PDB entry 7CF6 | X-ray diffraction, 2.75 A resolution | chains A and D of the 4 polymer chains in the assembly

== Chain A (and D) ==
Protein: Isoaspartyl dipeptidase
Organism: Fervidobacterium islandicum
Notes: EC 3.4.19.-; chain D of this document is another copy of the same molecule, construct and numbering; everything in this record applies to it too
Reference sequence: A0A1B0VPV0 (A0A1B0VPV0_FERIS); numbering as in UniProt (aligned over 1-387)
Amino-acid sequence (391 residues; numbered -3 to 387; the number before each row is that of its first residue; numbers below 1 keep their minus sign (Met-3 is residue -3)):
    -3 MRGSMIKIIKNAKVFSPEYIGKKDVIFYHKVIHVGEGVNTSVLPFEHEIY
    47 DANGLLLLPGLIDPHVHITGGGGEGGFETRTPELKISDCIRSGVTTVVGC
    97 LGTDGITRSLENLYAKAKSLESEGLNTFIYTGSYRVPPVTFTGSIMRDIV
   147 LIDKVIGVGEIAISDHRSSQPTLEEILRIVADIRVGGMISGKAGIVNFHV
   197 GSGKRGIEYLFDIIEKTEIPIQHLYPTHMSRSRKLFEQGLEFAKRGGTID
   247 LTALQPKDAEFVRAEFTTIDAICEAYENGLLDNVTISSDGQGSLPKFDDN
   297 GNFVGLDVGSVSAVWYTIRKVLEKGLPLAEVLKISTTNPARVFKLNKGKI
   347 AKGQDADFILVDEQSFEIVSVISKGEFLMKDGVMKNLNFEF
Disordered / not traced: 255-260, 387 (chain D: -3 to 0, 35-42, 253-260, 387)
Differences from the reference sequence: initiating methionine (-3); expression tag (-2 to 0)
Bound ions: Zn2+ site 1: His61, His63, Glu156; Zn2+ site 2: Glu156, His195
Ligand contacts: FWO ((2S)-2-[[(3S)-3-azanyl-4-oxidanyl-4-oxidanylidene-butanoyl]amino]-4-methyl-pentanoic acid): His63, Gly67, Gly68, Glu70, Gly98, Thr99, Tyr130, Glu156, Arg163, His195, His224, Arg227, Asp285, Gly288, Ser289, Leu290, Pro291
From the paper describing this entry:
  - Zn2+ coordination: His61, His63, Glu156, His195, His224, Asp285
  - conformationally variable residues (side-chain flip): Gly68, Glu70, Tyr130, Arg163, Arg227, Ser289
  - binding site for FWO: Gly68, Thr99, Tyr130, Arg163, Arg227, Ser289
  - catalytic residues: Tyr130 (citing earlier work)
  - catalytic residues: Glu70, Glu156 (proposed by the authors, not directly observed)
  - specificity-determining residues: Thr99, Ser289 (proposed by the authors, not directly observed)

== How chain A and chain D interact ==
Contacting residue pairs (40; chain A residue first):
  Met142(A) - Ile102(D)  hydrophobic
  Met142(A) - Arg131(D)
  Val146(A) - Ile102(D)  hydrophobic
  Glu170(A) - Thr168(D)
  Arg174(A) - Val132(D)  hydrogen bond (side chain-backbone)
  Arg174(A) - Pro133(D)
  Arg174(A) - Ser165(D)  hydrogen bond (side chain-backbone)
  Arg174(A) - Gln166(D)  hydrogen bond (side chain-backbone)
  Arg174(A) - Pro167(D)
  Arg174(A) - Glu171(D)  salt bridge
  Ala177(A) - Ser164(D)
  Ala177(A) - Ser165(D)
  Asp178(A) - Arg131(D)  salt bridge
  Arg180(A) - His162(D)  hydrogen bond
  Arg180(A) - Gly297(D)  hydrogen bond (side chain-backbone)
  Val181(A) - Thr99(D)
  Val181(A) - Arg163(D)
  Met184(A) - Gly69(D)
  Met184(A) - Glu70(D)
  Met184(A) - Gly71(D)
  Met184(A) - Gly72(D)  hydrogen bond (backbone-backbone)
  Met184(A) - Arg163(D)
  Met184(A) - Phe293(D)  hydrophobic
  Ile185(A) - Gly69(D)
  Ile185(A) - Gly72(D)
  Ile185(A) - Phe73(D)
  Ile185(A) - Asp100(D)
  Ser186(A) - Phe73(D)
  Lys212(A) - Arg201(D)  hydrogen bond (backbone-side chain)
  Thr213(A) - Gln166(D)
  Glu214(A) - Ser160(D)
  Glu214(A) - Asp161(D)  hydrogen bond (side chain-backbone)
  Glu214(A) - His162(D)
  Glu214(A) - Gln166(D)
  Glu214(A) - Arg201(D)  salt bridge
  Pro216(A) - Asn296(D)
  Pro216(A) - Gly297(D)
  Gln218(A) - Asn296(D)
  Gln218(A) - Asn298(D)
  Lys340(A) - Asn298(D)  hydrogen bond
Also at the interface, not in a pair above, chain A (22 interface residues in all): Arg143, Leu173, Gly187, Ile215, Ile217
Also at the interface, not in a pair above, chain D (27 interface residues in all): Gly199

== Summary ==
22 residues of chain A face 27 of chain D across their interface; the contacts include 9 hydrogen bonds and 3
salt bridges. Polar contacts include Arg174(A)-Glu171(D), Asp178(A)-Arg131(D) and Glu214(A)-Arg201(D). Bound
to chain A: compound FWO. The paper reports catalytic residues Tyr130(A), Glu70(A) and Glu156(A); a binding
site for FWO at Gly68(A), Thr99(A) and Tyr130(A) among others.
Chain A and chain D are both Isoaspartyl dipeptidase (Fervidobacterium islandicum); the structure, Crystal
structure of Beta-aspartyl dipeptidase from thermophilic keratin degrading Fervidobacterium islandicum AW-1 in
complex with beta-Asp-Leu ..., was determined by X-ray diffraction together with 7CDH from the same study.
